8I9C - chains B and C of the 6 polymer chains in the assembly; structure by electron microscopy, 3.85 A resolution.

[Chain B (and C)]
Name: Spike glycoprotein
From: Severe acute respiratory syndrome coronavirus 2
Notes: chain C of this document is another copy of the same molecule, construct and numbering; everything in this record applies to it too
Reference sequence: P0DTC2 (SPIKE_SARS2); aligned to UniProt positions 1-1203 over residues 4-1208 (the alignment contains insertions or deletions, so no single offset holds)
Chain sequence (1265 residues; numbered 4 to 1270; 2 numbers in that range are skipped by the numbering (no residue carries them; nothing is unmodelled there); the number before each row is that of its first residue):
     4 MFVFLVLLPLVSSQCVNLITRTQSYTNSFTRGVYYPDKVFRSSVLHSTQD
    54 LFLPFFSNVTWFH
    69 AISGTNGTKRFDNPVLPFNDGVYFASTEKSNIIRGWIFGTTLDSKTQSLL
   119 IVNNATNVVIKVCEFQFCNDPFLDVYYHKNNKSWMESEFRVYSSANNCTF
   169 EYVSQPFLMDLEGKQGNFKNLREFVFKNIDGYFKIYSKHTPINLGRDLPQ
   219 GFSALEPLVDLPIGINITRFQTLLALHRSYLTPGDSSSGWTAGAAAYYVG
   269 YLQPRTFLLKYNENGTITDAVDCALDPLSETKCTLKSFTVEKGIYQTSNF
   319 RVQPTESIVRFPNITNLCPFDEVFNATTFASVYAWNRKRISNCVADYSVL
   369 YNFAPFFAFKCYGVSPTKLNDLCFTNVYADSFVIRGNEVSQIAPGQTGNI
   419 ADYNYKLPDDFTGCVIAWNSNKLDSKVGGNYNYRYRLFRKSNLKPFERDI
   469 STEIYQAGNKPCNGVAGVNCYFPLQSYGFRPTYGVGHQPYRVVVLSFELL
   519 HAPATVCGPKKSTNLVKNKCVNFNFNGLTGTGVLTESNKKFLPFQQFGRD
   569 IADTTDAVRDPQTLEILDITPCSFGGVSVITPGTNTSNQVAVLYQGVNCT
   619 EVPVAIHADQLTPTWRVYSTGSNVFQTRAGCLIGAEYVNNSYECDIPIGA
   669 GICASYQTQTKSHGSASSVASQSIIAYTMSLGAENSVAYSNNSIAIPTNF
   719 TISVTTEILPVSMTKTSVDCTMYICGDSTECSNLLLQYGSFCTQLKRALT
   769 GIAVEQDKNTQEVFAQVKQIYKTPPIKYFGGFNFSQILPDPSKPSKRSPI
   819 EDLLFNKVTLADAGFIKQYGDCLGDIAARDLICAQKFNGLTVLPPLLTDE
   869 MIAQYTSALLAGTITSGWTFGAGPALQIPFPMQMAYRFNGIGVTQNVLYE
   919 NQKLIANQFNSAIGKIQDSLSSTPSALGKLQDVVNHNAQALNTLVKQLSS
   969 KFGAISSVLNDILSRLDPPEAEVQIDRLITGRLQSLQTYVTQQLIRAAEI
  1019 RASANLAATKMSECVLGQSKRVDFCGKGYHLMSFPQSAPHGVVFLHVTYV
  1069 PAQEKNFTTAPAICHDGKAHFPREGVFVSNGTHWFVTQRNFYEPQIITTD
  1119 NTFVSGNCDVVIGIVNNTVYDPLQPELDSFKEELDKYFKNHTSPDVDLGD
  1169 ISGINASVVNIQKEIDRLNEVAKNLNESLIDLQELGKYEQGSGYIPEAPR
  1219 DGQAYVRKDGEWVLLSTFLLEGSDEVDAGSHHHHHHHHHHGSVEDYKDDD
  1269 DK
Unresolved in the structure: 4-26, 69-80, 141-152, 173-186, 211-214, 248-263, 622-639, 677-689, 827-853, 941-943, 1147-1270 (chain C: 4-26, 69-80, 141-152, 173-186, 211-214, 248-263, 622-639, 677-689, 827-853, 940-943, 1147-1270)
Differences from the reference sequence: variant Ile-22 (Thr19 in P0DTC2), Ser-27 (Ala in P0DTC2), Asp-142 (Gly in P0DTC2), Gly-213 (Val in P0DTC2), Asp-339 (Gly in P0DTC2), Thr-346 (Arg in P0DTC2), Phe-371 (Ser in P0DTC2), Pro-373 (Ser in P0DTC2), Phe-375 (Ser in P0DTC2), Ala-376 (Thr in P0DTC2), Asn-405 (Asp in P0DTC2), Ser-408 (Arg in P0DTC2), Asn-417 (Lys in P0DTC2), Lys-440 (Asn in P0DTC2), Arg-452 (Leu in P0DTC2), Asn-477 (Ser in P0DTC2), Lys-478 (Thr in P0DTC2), Ala-484 (Glu in P0DTC2), Val-486 (Phe in P0DTC2), Arg-498 (Gln in P0DTC2), Tyr-501 (Asn in P0DTC2), His-505 (Tyr in P0DTC2), Gly-614 (Asp in P0DTC2), Tyr-655 (His in P0DTC2), Lys-679 (Asn in P0DTC2), His-681 (Pro in P0DTC2), Lys-764 (Asn in P0DTC2), Tyr-796 (Asp in P0DTC2), His-954 (Gln in P0DTC2), Lys-969 (Asn in P0DTC2); engineered mutation Gly-682 (Arg in P0DTC2), Ser-683 (Arg in P0DTC2), Ser-685 (Arg in P0DTC2), Pro-817 (Phe in P0DTC2), Pro-892 (Ala in P0DTC2), Pro-899 (Ala in P0DTC2), Pro-942 (Ala in P0DTC2), Pro-986 (Lys in P0DTC2), Pro-987 (Val in P0DTC2); expression tag (1209-1270)
Disulfides: Cys-131/Cys-166, Cys-291/Cys-301, Cys-379/Cys-432, Cys-391/Cys-525, Cys-480/Cys-488, Cys-538/Cys-590, Cys-617/Cys-649, Cys-662/Cys-671, Cys-738/Cys-760, Cys-743/Cys-749, Cys-1032/Cys-1043, Cys-1082/Cys-1126
Covalently attached groups: N-acetylglucosamine (NAG) linked to Asn-61, Asn-122, Asn-165, Asn-234, Asn-282, Asn-331, Asn-343, Asn-603, Asn-616, Asn-657, Asn-709, Asn-717, Asn-801, Asn-1074, Asn-1098, Asn-1134
Curated features (UniProtKB/Swiss-Prot):
  - region: Asp-1168, Ser-1175, Asn-1178, Asn-1192, Glu-1207 (Heptad repeat 2)
  - glycosylation (N-linked (GlcNAc...) asparagine): Asn-20 (complex), Asn-1178 (complex)

[Chain B / chain C interface]
Contacting residue pairs (117):
  Arg-319(B) / Met-740(C)
  Arg-357(B) / Cys-166(C)  hydrogen bond (side chain-backbone)
  Arg-357(B) / Thr-167(C)
  Pro-521(B) / Asp-198(C)
  Ala-522(B) / Tyr-200(C)
  Lys-558(B) / Phe-43(C)
  Lys-558(B) / Asn-282(C)
  Phe-559(B) / Phe-43(C)  hydrophobic
  Phe-562(B) / Tyr-38(C)  hydrophobic
  Phe-562(B) / Lys-41(C)
  Phe-562(B) / Glu-224(C)
  Phe-562(B) / Pro-225(C)  hydrophobic
  Gln-563(B) / Lys-41(C)
  Gln-563(B) / Val-42(C)  hydrogen bond (side chain-backbone)
  Gln-563(B) / Phe-43(C)
  Gln-563(B) / Gly-283(C)
  Gln-564(B) / Lys-41(C)
  Gln-564(B) / Val-42(C)
  Phe-565(B) / Val-42(C)  hydrogen bond (backbone-backbone)
  Phe-565(B) / Phe-43(C)  hydrogen bond (backbone-backbone)
  Gly-566(B) / Phe-43(C)
  Arg-567(B) / Arg-44(C)
  Ile-569(B) / Val-47(C)  hydrophobic
  Phe-592(B) / Met-740(C)  hydrophobic
  Phe-592(B) / Lys-854(C)
  Phe-592(B) / Phe-855(C)
  Phe-592(B) / Gly-857(C)
  Phe-592(B) / Leu-858(C)
  Gln-613(B) / Leu-861(C)
  Pro-665(B) / Leu-864(C)  hydrophobic
  Ala-668(B) / Pro-863(C)  hydrogen bond (backbone-backbone)
  Ala-668(B) / Leu-864(C)
  Ala-668(B) / Thr-866(C)
  Gly-669(B) / Leu-864(C)  hydrogen bond (backbone-backbone)
  Gly-669(B) / Met-869(C)
  Thr-696(B) / Met-869(C)
  Met-697(B) / Leu-865(C)  hydrophobic
  Leu-699(B) / Ile-788(C)  hydrophobic
  Leu-699(B) / Met-869(C)
  Leu-699(B) / Gln-872(C)
  Leu-699(B) / Tyr-873(C)  hydrogen bond (backbone-side chain)
  Gly-700(B) / Lys-786(C)
  Ala-701(B) / Lys-786(C)
  Ala-701(B) / Gln-787(C)
  Ala-701(B) / Ile-788(C)
  Glu-702(B) / Gln-787(C)
  Glu-702(B) / Ile-788(C)
  Glu-702(B) / Lys-790(C)
  Asn-703(B) / Gln-787(C)  hydrogen bond (backbone-side chain)
  Asn-703(B) / Ile-788(C)
  Asn-703(B) / Tyr-789(C)
  Asn-703(B) / Ala-893(C)
  Val-705(B) / Thr-883(C)
  Val-705(B) / Ser-884(C)
  Val-705(B) / Gln-895(C)
  Ala-706(B) / Gln-895(C)
  Tyr-707(B) / Pro-792(C)  hydrophobic
  Tyr-707(B) / Phe-797(C)  hydrophobic
  Tyr-707(B) / Thr-883(C)
  Tyr-707(B) / Ile-896(C)
  Tyr-707(B) / Pro-897(C)  hydrophobic
  Tyr-707(B) / Phe-898(C)  hydrogen bond (side chain-backbone)
  Ser-711(B) / Gln-895(C)  hydrogen bond
  Ser-711(B) / Ile-896(C)
  Ser-711(B) / Pro-897(C)
  Ile-712(B) / Gln-895(C)
  Ala-713(B) / Leu-894(C)
  Ala-713(B) / Gln-895(C)  hydrogen bond (backbone-backbone)
  Gln-957(B) / Arg-765(C)
  Thr-961(B) / Ser-758(C)
  Thr-961(B) / Gln-762(C)
  Thr-961(B) / Arg-765(C)
  Gln-965(B) / Tyr-756(C)
  Gln-965(B) / Gly-757(C)
  Gln-965(B) / Ser-758(C)  hydrogen bond (side chain-backbone)
  Gln-965(B) / Phe-759(C)
  Ser-968(B) / Gln-755(C)
  Ser-968(B) / Gly-757(C)
  Lys-969(B) / Gln-755(C)
  Phe-970(B) / Gln-755(C)  hydrogen bond (backbone-backbone)
  Phe-970(B) / Tyr-756(C)
  Gln-1002(B) / Phe-759(C)
  Thr-1006(B) / Gln-762(C)
  Thr-1006(B) / Gln-1005(C)  hydrogen bond
  Gln-1010(B) / Leu-1012(C)
  Arg-1039(B) / Glu-1031(C)  salt bridge
  Arg-1039(B) / Arg-1039(C)
  Val-1040(B) / Ser-1030(C)
  Val-1040(B) / Glu-1031(C)
  Asp-1041(B) / Gly-889(C)
  Asp-1041(B) / Ser-1030(C)
  Lys-1045(B) / Gly-889(C)  hydrogen bond (side chain-backbone)
  Gly-1046(B) / Ala-890(C)
  Tyr-1047(B) / Ala-890(C)
  Val-1068(B) / Ala-890(C)
  Pro-1069(B) / Pro-892(C)
  Glu-1072(B) / Leu-894(C)
  Asn-1074(B) / Gln-895(C)
  Pro-1079(B) / Tyr-917(C)
  Phe-1089(B) / Gln-913(C)
  Phe-1089(B) / Asn-914(C)
  Phe-1089(B) / Tyr-917(C)  hydrophobic
  Pro-1090(B) / Gln-913(C)
  Val-1094(B) / Met-900(C)  hydrophobic
  Val-1094(B) / Tyr-904(C)
  Arg-1107(B) / Tyr-904(C)  hydrogen bond
  Arg-1107(B) / Asn-907(C)
  Arg-1107(B) / Gln-913(C)
  Phe-1121(B) / Asn-914(C)
  Ser-1123(B) / Asn-914(C)
  Ser-1123(B) / Glu-918(C)  hydrogen bond
  Ile-1130(B) / Gln-920(C)
  Leu-1141(B) / Leu-1141(C)  hydrophobic
  Leu-1141(B) / Glu-1144(C)
  Gln-1142(B) / Glu-1144(C)
  Leu-1145(B) / Glu-1144(C)
  Leu-1145(B) / Leu-1145(C)  hydrophobic
Other interface residues (no listed pair), chain B (85 interface residues in all): Asn-317, Asn-360, Leu-560, Ala-570, Thr-572, Arg-646, Ala-647, Ile-666, Gly-667, Ile-670, Ser-708, Asn-709, Asn-710, Pro-715, Gly-971, Gly-999, Ser-1003, Thr-1009, Ile-1013, Glu-1017, Thr-1077, Ala-1078, Val-1128, Val-1129
Other interface residues (no listed pair), chain C (86 interface residues in all): Asp-40, Phe-168, Pro-230, Asp-737, Ala-766, Tyr-796, Gly-798, Pro-862, Ile-882, Trp-886, Asn-960, Leu-1001, Thr-1009, Ile-1013, Arg-1019, Thr-1027, Leu-1034, Gly-1035

[In short]
85 residues of chain B and 86 residues of chain C are in contact, with 17 hydrogen bonds and 1 salt bridge.
Among the polar pairs are Arg-1039(B)/Glu-1031(C), Arg-357(B)/Cys-166(C) and Gln-563(B)/Val-42(C). Covalently
linked N-acetylglucosamine: at Asn-61(B), Asn-122(B), Asn-165(B), Asn-234(B), Asn-282(B) and Asn-331(B) and 10
more.
Chain B and chain C are both Spike glycoprotein (Severe acute respiratory syndrome coronavirus 2); the
structure, S-ECD (Omicron BF.7) in complex with PD of ACE2, was determined by electron microscopy (same
publication as 8I9B, 8I9D, 8I9F, 8I9G and 8I9H).
